PDB entry 8OET | X-ray diffraction, 2.11 A resolution | chains A and C of the 3 polymer chains in the assembly

[Chain A]
Molecule: Deoxyribodipyrimidine photo-lyase
Organism: Methanosarcina mazei Go1
Notes: EC 4.1.99.3
Reference sequence: Q8PYK9 (Q8PYK9_METMA); numbering as in UniProt (aligned over 1-464)
Amino-acid sequence (498 residues; numbered -19 to 478; the number before each row is that of its first residue; numbers below 1 keep their minus sign (Met-19 is residue -19)):
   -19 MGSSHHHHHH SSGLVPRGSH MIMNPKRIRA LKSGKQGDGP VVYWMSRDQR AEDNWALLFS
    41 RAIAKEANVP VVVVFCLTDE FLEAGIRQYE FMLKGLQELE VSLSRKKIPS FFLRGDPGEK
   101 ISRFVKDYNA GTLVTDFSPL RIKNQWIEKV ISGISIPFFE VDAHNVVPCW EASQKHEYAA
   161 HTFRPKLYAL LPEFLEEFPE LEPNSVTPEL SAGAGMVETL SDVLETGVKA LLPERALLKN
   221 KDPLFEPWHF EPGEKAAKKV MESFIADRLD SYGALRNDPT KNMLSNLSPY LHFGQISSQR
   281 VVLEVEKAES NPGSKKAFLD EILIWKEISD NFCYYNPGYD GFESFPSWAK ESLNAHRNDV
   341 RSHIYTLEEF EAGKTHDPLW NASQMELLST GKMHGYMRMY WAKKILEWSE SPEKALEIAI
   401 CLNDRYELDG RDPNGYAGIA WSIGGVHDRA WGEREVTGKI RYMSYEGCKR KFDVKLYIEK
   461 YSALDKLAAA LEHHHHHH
Unresolved in the structure: -19 to 2, 189-197, 469-478
Sequence notes: initiating methionine (-19); expression tag (-18 to 0, 465-478)
Residues lining bound ligands: dihydroflavine-adenine dinucleotide (FDA): Tyr252, Arg256, Leu264, Ser265, Asn266, Leu267, Ser268, Leu271, Phe298, Glu301, Ile302, Trp305, Lys306, Ser309, Lys372, Met373, Gly375, Arg378, Met379, Ala382, Asn403, Asp409, Gly410, Asp412, Asn414, Gly415, Gly418, Ile419, Ser422
What the authors report for this chain:
  - binding site for dihydroflavine-adenine dinucleotide: Arg378, Asn403, Asp409
  - binding site for the 13-nt DNA strand (chain C): Arg256, Asn257, Glu301, Lys451

[Chain C]
Molecule: 13-nt DNA strand
Organism: synthetic construct
Sequence (13 nucleotides; row label = number of the first residue in the row; note: 1 number in that range is skipped by the numbering (no residue carries it; nothing is unmodelled there)):
     1 ATCGGCX
     9 CGCGCA
Modified residues: TTD (cis-syn cyclobutane thymine dimer) at position 7
Covalently attached groups: covalent link TTD_7-DC9

[How chain A and chain C interact]
Contacting residue pairs (28; chain A residue first):
  Ala159(A) - TTD_7(C)  phosphate contact
  Ala160(A) - TTD_7(C)  hydrogen bond to the phosphate
  His161(A) - DC6(C)  phosphate contact
  His161(A) - TTD_7(C)  hydrogen bond to the phosphate
  Arg164(A) - TTD_7(C)  salt bridge to the phosphate
  Arg256(A) - TTD_7(C)  base contact
  Asn257(A) - TTD_7(C)  base contact
  Glu301(A) - TTD_7(C)  base contact
  Trp305(A) - TTD_7(C)  base contact
  Tyr376(A) - DC9(C)  hydrogen bond to the phosphate
  Met379(A) - TTD_7(C)  base contact
  Trp421(A) - TTD_7(C)  base contact
  Arg429(A) - DC6(C)  base contact
  Trp431(A) - DC9(C)  base contact
  Arg441(A) - TTD_7(C)  base contact
  Arg441(A) - DC9(C)  hydrogen bond to the sugar
  Tyr442(A) - DC9(C)  phosphate contact
  Tyr442(A) - DG10(C)  sugar contact
  Met443(A) - DC9(C)  phosphate contact
  Met443(A) - DG10(C)  phosphate contact
  Ser444(A) - DG10(C)  hydrogen bond to the phosphate
  Ser444(A) - DC11(C)  phosphate contact
  Gly447(A) - DG10(C)  phosphate contact
  Arg450(A) - DC11(C)  base contact
  Arg450(A) - DG12(C)  hydrogen bond to the base
  Arg450(A) - DC13(C)  base contact
  Lys451(A) - DC9(C)  salt bridge to the phosphate
  Lys451(A) - DG10(C)  salt bridge to the phosphate
Also at the interface, not in a pair above, chain A (22 interface residues in all): Arg434, Glu446
Also at the interface, not in a pair above, chain C (8 interface residues in all): DG5

[Summary]
22 residues of chain A and 8 residues of chain C are in contact, with 6 hydrogen bonds and 3 salt bridges.
Polar pairs include Arg450(A)-DG12(C), Arg441(A)-DC9(C) and Ala160(A)-TTD_7(C). The paper reports a binding
site for the 13-nt DNA strand (chain C) at Arg256(A), Asn257(A) and Glu301(A) among others; a binding site for
dihydroflavine-adenine dinucleotide at Arg378(A), Asn403(A) and Asp409(A).
Chain A is Deoxyribodipyrimidine photo-lyase (Methanosarcina mazei Go1) and chain C is a 13-nt DNA strand
(synthetic construct); the structure, SFX structure of the class II photolyase complexed with a thymine dimer,
was determined by X-ray diffraction (same publication as 8OY3, 8OY4, 8OY5, 8OY6, 8OY7, 8OY8 and 4 further
entries).
